5U01 - chains B and C of the 6 polymer chains in the assembly; structure by X-ray diffraction, 2.50 A resolution.

Chain B (and C):
Protein: Transcription factor p65
From: Mus musculus
Notes: chain C of this document is another copy of the same molecule, construct and numbering; everything in this record applies to it too
UniProtKB: Q04207 (TF65_MOUSE); residues 19-291 here = UniProt positions 19-291
Sequence (273 residues; numbered 19 to 291; the number before each row is that of its first residue):
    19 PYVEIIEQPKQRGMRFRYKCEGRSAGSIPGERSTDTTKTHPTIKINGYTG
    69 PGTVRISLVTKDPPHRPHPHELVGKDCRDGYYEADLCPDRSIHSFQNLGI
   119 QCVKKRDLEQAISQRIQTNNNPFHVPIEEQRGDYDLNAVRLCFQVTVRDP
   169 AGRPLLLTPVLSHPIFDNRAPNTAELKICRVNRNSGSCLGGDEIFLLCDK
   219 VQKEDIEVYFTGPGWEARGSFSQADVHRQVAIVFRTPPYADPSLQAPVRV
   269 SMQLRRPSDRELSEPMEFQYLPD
UniProt features mapped onto this chain:
  - modified residue: C38 (Cysteine persulfide), K122 (N6-acetyllysine), K123 (N6-acetyllysine), T176 (Phosphothreonine), K218 (N6-acetyllysine), K221 (N6-acetyllysine), T254 (Phosphothreonine), S276 (Phosphoserine), S281 (Phosphoserine)
  - cross-link (Glycyl lysine isopeptide (Lys-Gly)): K37 (interchain with G-Cter in SUMO3), K122 (interchain with G-Cter in SUMO3), K123 (interchain with G-Cter in SUMO3)
From the paper describing this entry:
  - binding site for the 27-nt DNA strand: Y36, E39, R41, K122, K123, R124, R187, P189, K218, Q220, K221, R246, Q247
  - binding site for the 27-nt DNA strand: R33, R35, R41, R187

Chain B / chain C interface:
Contacting residue pairs - 10 pairs, chain B then chain C:
  D80(B) - K93(C)  salt bridge
  K221(B) - T54(C)
  E222(B) - T54(C)
  E222(B) - K56(C)
  D223(B) - T54(C)
  I224(B) - T55(C)
  E225(B) - T55(C)  hydrogen bond
  F239(B) - T54(C)
  Q241(B) - D53(C)
  P275(B) - T55(C)
Interface features reported in the paper:
  - specific contacts: D80(B)-K93(C)
  - interface residues, chain B: P275(B)

Overview:
Chain B and chain C form an interface of 9 and 5 residues respectively, with 1 hydrogen bond and 1 salt
bridge. Among the polar pairs are D80(B)-K93(C) and E225(B)-T55(C). The authors report a contact between
D80(B) and K93(C). The paper reports a binding site for the 27-nt DNA strand at Y36(B), E39(B) and R41(B)
among others; the interface residue P275(B).
Chain B and chain C are both Transcription factor p65 (Mus musculus); the structure, Cooperative DNA binding
by two RelA dimers, was determined by X-ray diffraction.
